7UTW - chains A and B; structure by X-ray diffraction, 1.33 A resolution.

# Chain A (and B)
Name: Alcohol dehydrogenase E chain
Organism: Equus caballus
Notes: EC 1.1.1.1; chain B of this document is another copy of the same molecule, construct and numbering; everything in this record applies to it too
UniProtKB: P00327 (ADH1E_HORSE); residues 1-374 here correspond to UniProt positions 2-375 (UniProt number = residue number + 1)
Chain sequence (377 residues; each row starts with the number of its first residue; numbers below 1 keep their minus sign (Gly-2 is residue -2)):
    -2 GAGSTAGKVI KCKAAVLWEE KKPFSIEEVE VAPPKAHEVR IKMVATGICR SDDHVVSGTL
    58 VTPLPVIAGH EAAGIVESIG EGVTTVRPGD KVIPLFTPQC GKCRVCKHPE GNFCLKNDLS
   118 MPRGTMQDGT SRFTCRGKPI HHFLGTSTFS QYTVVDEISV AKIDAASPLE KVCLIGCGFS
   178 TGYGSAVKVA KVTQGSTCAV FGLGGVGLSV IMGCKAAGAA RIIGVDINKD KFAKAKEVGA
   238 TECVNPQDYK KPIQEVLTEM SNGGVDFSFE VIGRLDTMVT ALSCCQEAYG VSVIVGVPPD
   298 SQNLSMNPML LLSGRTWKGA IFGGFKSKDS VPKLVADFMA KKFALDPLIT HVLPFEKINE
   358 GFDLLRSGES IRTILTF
Disordered / not traced: -2 to 0
Construct notes: expression tag (-2 to 0)
Bound ions: Cd2+: Cys46, His67, Cys174 (together with cyclohexylformamide); Zn2+: Cys97, Cys100, Cys103, Cys111
Ligand contacts:
  - cyclohexylformamide (CXF): Cys46, Ser48, Leu57, His67, Phe93, Leu116, Leu141, Cys174, Val294, Ile318
  - NADH (NAI; 1,4-dihydronicotinamide adenine dinucleotide): Cys46, Arg47, Ser48, His51, Phe93, Cys174, Thr178, Gly199, Leu200, Gly201, Gly202, Val203, Gly204, Val222, Asp223, Ile224, Asn225, Lys228, Val268, Ile269, Gly270, Arg271, Thr274, Val292, Gly293, Val294, Ala317, Ile318, Phe319, Leu362, Arg369
UniProt features mapped onto this chain:
  - binding site (Zn(2+)): Cys46, Ser48, His67, Cys97, Cys100, Cys103, Cys111, Cys174
  - binding site (an alcohol): Ser48, His67
  - binding site (NAD(+)): Ser48, Gly199 to Gly204, Asp223, Lys228, Val292 to Val294, Phe319, Arg369
  - modified residue: Ser1 (N-acetylserine)
From the paper describing this entry:
  - Cd2+ coordination: Cys46, His67, Cys174
  - binding site for cyclohexylformamide: Ser48
  - mutagenesis - S48A, S48T: increased binding to cyclohexylformamide
  - catalytic residues: Ser48 (proposed by the authors, not directly observed)

# How chain A and chain B interact
Residue-residue contacts (83):
  Arg101(A) with Ser258(B), hydrogen bond (side chain-backbone); Asn259(B), hydrogen bond (side chain-backbone); Gly260(B); Gly261(B), hydrogen bond (side chain-backbone); Gln283(B); Tyr286(B), hydrogen bond
  Val102(A) with Gln283(B); Ala285(B), hydrophobic
  His105(A) with Tyr286(B)
  Phe110(A) with Glu284(B); Ala285(B), hydrophobic; Ser310(B)
  Leu112(A) with Glu284(B)
  Ser117(A) with Glu284(B)
  Ser258(A) with Arg101(B), hydrogen bond (backbone-side chain)
  Asn259(A) with Arg101(B), hydrogen bond (backbone-side chain)
  Gly260(A) with Arg101(B)
  Gly261(A) with Arg101(B), hydrogen bond (backbone-side chain)
  Leu272(A) with Pro305(B), hydrophobic
  Met275(A) with Pro305(B), hydrophobic
  Gln283(A) with Arg101(B); Val102(B)
  Glu284(A) with Phe110(B); Leu112(B); Ser117(B)
  Ala285(A) with Val102(B), hydrophobic; Phe110(B), hydrophobic
  Tyr286(A) with Arg101(B), hydrogen bond; Val102(B), hydrophobic; His105(B)
  Ile291(A) with Leu308(B), hydrophobic; Leu309(B)
  Val292(A) with Leu309(B)
  Gly293(A) with Leu309(B)
  Pro295(A) with Pro305(B), hydrophobic; Met306(B)
  Gln299(A) with Pro305(B)
  Asn300(A) with Ser302(B), hydrogen bond; Met303(B); Asn304(B), hydrogen bond (side chain-backbone)
  Leu301(A) with Leu301(B); Ser302(B); Met303(B), hydrogen bond (backbone-backbone)
  Ser302(A) with Asn300(B), hydrogen bond; Leu301(B)
  Met303(A) with Asn300(B); Leu301(B), hydrogen bond (backbone-backbone)
  Asn304(A) with Asn300(B)
  Pro305(A) with Leu272(B), hydrophobic; Met275(B), hydrophobic; Pro295(B), hydrophobic; Gln299(B); Leu301(B), hydrophobic
  Met306(A) with Pro295(B)
  Leu308(A) with Ile291(B), hydrophobic; Trp314(B), hydrophobic; Gly316(B), hydrogen bond (backbone-backbone); Ala317(B)
  Leu309(A) with Ile291(B); Val292(B); Gly293(B); Gly316(B); Ala317(B), hydrogen bond (backbone-backbone); Ile318(B), hydrogen bond (backbone-backbone)
  Ser310(A) with Phe110(B)
  Gly311(A) with Gly316(B)
  Arg312(A) with Lys315(B); Gly316(B)
  Thr313(A) with Thr313(B); Trp314(B); Lys315(B)
  Trp314(A) with Leu308(B), hydrophobic; Thr313(B); Trp314(B), hydrogen bond (backbone-backbone)
  Lys315(A) with Arg312(B); Thr313(B)
  Gly316(A) with Leu308(B), hydrogen bond (backbone-backbone); Leu309(B); Gly311(B); Arg312(B), hydrogen bond (backbone-backbone)
  Ala317(A) with Leu308(B); Leu309(B), hydrogen bond (backbone-backbone)
  Ile318(A) with Leu309(B), hydrogen bond (backbone-backbone)
Other interface residues (no listed pair), chain A (43 interface residues in all): Gly108, Leu116, Val294, Ser298
Other interface residues (no listed pair), chain B (43 interface residues in all): Gly108, Leu116, Val294, Ser298

# Overview
The chain A/chain B interface involves 43 residues from each chain; the contacts include 21 hydrogen bonds.
Polar contacts include Arg101(A)-Ser258(B), Arg101(A)-Asn259(B) and Arg101(A)-Gly261(B). Bound to chain A:
NADH and cyclohexylformamide. The paper reports the catalytic residue Ser48(A); S48A and S48T of chain A
increase binding to cyclohexylformamide.
Both chains are Alcohol dehydrogenase E chain (Equus caballus). Entry 7UTW (Cd-substituted Horse Liver Alcohol
Dehydrogenase in Complex with NADH and N-Cyclohexylformamide) was determined by X-ray diffraction, deposited
together with 7U9N, 7UQ9, 8EIW, 8EIX and 8EIY.
